Entry 8VUI (X-ray diffraction, 2.10 A resolution); this record covers chains A and G of the 3 polymer chains in the assembly.

== Chain A ==
Molecule: S1CE VARIANT OF FAB-EPR-1 heavy chain
Source organism: Homo sapiens
Notes: antibody fragment or engineered binder
Sequence (224 residues; numbered 1 to 235; 11 numbers in that range are skipped by the numbering (no residue carries them; nothing is unmodelled there); the number before each row is that of its first residue):
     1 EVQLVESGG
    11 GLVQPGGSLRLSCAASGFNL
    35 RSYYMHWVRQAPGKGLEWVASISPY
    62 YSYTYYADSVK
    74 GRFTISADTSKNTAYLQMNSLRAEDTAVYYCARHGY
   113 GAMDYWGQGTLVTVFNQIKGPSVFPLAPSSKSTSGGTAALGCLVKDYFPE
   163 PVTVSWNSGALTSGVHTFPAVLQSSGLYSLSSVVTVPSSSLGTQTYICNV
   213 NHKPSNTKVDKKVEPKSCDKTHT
Disordered / not traced: 145-146, 231-235
Disulfide bonds: Cys-23/Cys-104, Cys-154/Cys-210
Ion coordination: Na+ site 1: Val-5, Ser-7; Na+ site 2: Leu-203, Gln-206

== Chain G ==
Molecule: S1CE VARIANT OF FAB-EPR-1 light chain
Source organism: Homo sapiens
Notes: antibody fragment or engineered binder
Sequence (212 residues; numbered 1 to 232; 20 numbers in that range are skipped by the numbering (no residue carries them; nothing is unmodelled there); the number before each row is that of its first residue):
     1 DIQMTQSPSSLSASVGDRVTITCRASQSV
    36 SSAVAWYQQKPGKAPKLLIYSA
    65 SSLYSGVP
    74 SRFSGSR
    83 SGTDFTLTISSLQPEDFATYYCQQSSY
   114 SLITFGQGTKVEIKRTVAAPSVFIFPPSDEQLKSGTASVVCLLNNFYPRE
   164 AKVSWYVDNALQSGNSQESVTEQDSKDSTYSLSSTLTLSKADYEKHKVYA
   214 CEVTQGTTSVTKSFNRGEC
Disordered / not traced: 232
Disulfide bonds: Cys-23/Cys-104, Cys-154/Cys-214
Ion coordination: Na+ site 1: Ala-131, Tyr-160, Gln-218; Na+ site 2: Thr-184, Glu-185

== Interface between chain A and chain G ==
Contacting residue pairs (64):
  His-40(A) with Ile-116(G)
  Gln-44(A) with Gln-44(G), hydrogen bond; Tyr-103(G), hydrogen bond
  Lys-48(A) with Tyr-103(G)
  Gly-49(A) with Tyr-103(G)
  Leu-50(A) with Pro-50(G), hydrophobic; Tyr-103(G), hydrophobic; Phe-118(G)
  Trp-52(A) with Ser-114(G); Leu-115(G), hydrophobic; Ile-116(G); Phe-118(G)
  Tyr-67(A) with Leu-115(G)
  Tyr-103(A) with Gln-44(G), hydrogen bond; Lys-48(G); Ala-49(G), hydrophobic
  Tyr-109(A) with Tyr-55(G); Tyr-68(G), hydrophobic
  Gly-113(A) with Ser-107(G), hydrogen bond (backbone-side chain)
  Ala-114(A) with Ala-40(G), hydrophobic; Tyr-42(G); Leu-52(G), hydrophobic
  Met-115(A) with Tyr-42(G), hydrogen bond (backbone-side chain); Leu-52(G); Gln-105(G)
  Asp-116(A) with Tyr-68(G)
  Tyr-117(A) with Tyr-68(G)
  Trp-118(A) with Tyr-42(G), hydrophobic; Ala-49(G), hydrophobic; Pro-50(G)
  Gly-119(A) with Ala-49(G)
  Phe-136(A) with Ser-141(G); Gln-144(G)
  Pro-137(A) with Ser-141(G); Glu-143(G)
  Leu-138(A) with Phe-138(G), hydrophobic; Val-153(G), hydrophobic
  Ala-139(A) with Phe-138(G)
  Ala-151(A) with Phe-136(G), hydrophobic; Phe-138(G)
  Leu-155(A) with Ser-151(G)
  Lys-157(A) with Gln-144(G); Ser-151(G)
  His-178(A) with Asn-157(G), hydrogen bond; Asn-158(G), hydrogen bond; Ser-194(G), hydrogen bond
  Phe-180(A) with Leu-155(G), hydrophobic; Ser-182(G); Thr-184(G); Ser-194(G); Leu-195(G); Ser-196(G)
  Pro-181(A) with Ser-182(G), hydrogen bond (backbone-side chain); Val-183(G)
  Val-183(A) with Gln-180(G); Glu-181(G); Ser-182(G)
  Leu-184(A) with Gln-180(G), hydrogen bond (backbone-side chain)
  Gln-185(A) with Gln-180(G)
  Val-195(A) with Leu-155(G), hydrophobic
  Thr-197(A) with Asn-157(G)
  Lys-223(A) with Glu-143(G), salt bridge
  Lys-228(A) with Asp-142(G), salt bridge
  Cys-230(A) with Glu-231(G)
Also at the interface, not in a pair above, chain A (44 interface residues in all): Val-42, Glu-51, Ser-55, Tyr-66, Ala-68, Val-135, Thr-149, Ala-150, Leu-152, Thr-179
Also at the interface, not in a pair above, chain G (38 interface residues in all): Thr-149, Asp-187

== Overview ==
The interface between chain A and chain G involves 44 residues on one side and 38 on the other, with 10
hydrogen bonds and 2 salt bridges. Among the polar pairs are Lys-223(A)/Glu-143(G), Lys-228(A)/Asp-142(G) and
Gln-44(A)/Gln-44(G). Val-5(A) and Ser-7(A) form the Na+ site 1.
Chain A is S1CE VARIANT OF FAB-EPR-1 heavy chain and chain G is S1CE VARIANT OF FAB-EPR-1 light chain, both
from Homo sapiens; the structure, Structure of FabS1CE-EPR-1, an elbow-locked Fab, in complex with the
erythropoeitin receptor, was determined by X-ray diffraction together with 8VTP, 8VTR, 8VU1, 8VU4, 8VUA, 8VUC,
8VVM and 8VVO from the same study.
